Entry 4GPT (X-ray diffraction, 2.22 A resolution); this record covers chains A and B of the 3 polymer chains in the assembly.

Chain A:
Name: GTP-binding nuclear protein Ran
Organism: Homo sapiens
UniProtKB: P62826 (RAN_HUMAN); residue numbers follow UniProt; this construct covers 1-216
Sequence (216 residues; each row starts with the number of its first residue):
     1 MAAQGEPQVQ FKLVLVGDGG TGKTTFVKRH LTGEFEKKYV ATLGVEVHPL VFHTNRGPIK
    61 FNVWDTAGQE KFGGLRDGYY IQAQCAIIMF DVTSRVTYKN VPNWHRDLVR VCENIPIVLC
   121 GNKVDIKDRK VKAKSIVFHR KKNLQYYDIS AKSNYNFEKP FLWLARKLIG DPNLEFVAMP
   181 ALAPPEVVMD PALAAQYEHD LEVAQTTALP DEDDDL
Unresolved in the structure: 1-8
Swiss-Prot annotation at these positions:
  - region: K37 to V45 (Switch-I), G68 to Q84 (Switch-II), D211 to L216 (Interaction with RANBP1)
  - binding site (GTP): D18 to T25, E36 to T42, G68, N122 to D125, S150 to K152
  - site: Q69 (Essential for GTP hydrolysis)
  - modified residue: A2 (N-acetylalanine), T24 (Phosphothreonine), K37 (N6-acetyllysine), K60 (N6-acetyllysine), K71 (N6-acetyllysine), K99 (N6-acetyllysine), K134 (N6-acetyllysine), K159 (N6-acetyllysine)
  - cross-link (Glycyl lysine isopeptide (Lys-Gly)): K71 (interchain with G-Cter in SUMO2), K152 (interchain with G-Cter in SUMO2)
Bound ions: Mg2+: T24, T42 (together with GMP-PNP)
Small-molecule neighbours: GMP-PNP (GNP; phosphoaminophosphonic acid-guanylate ester): G17, D18, G19, G20, T21, G22, K23, T24, T25, F35, E36, K37, K38, Y39, V40, A41, T42, T66, A67, G68, Q69, N122, K123, D125, I126, S150, A151, K152

Chain B:
Name: Ran-specific GTPase-activating protein 1
Organism: Saccharomyces cerevisiae
UniProtKB: P41920 (YRB1_YEAST); residue numbers follow UniProt; this construct covers 62-201
Sequence (140 residues; each row starts with the number of its first residue):
    62 DIHFEPVVHL EKVDVKTAEE DEEVLYKVRA KLFRFDKDAK EWKERGTGDC KFLKNKKTNK
   122 VRILMRRDKT LKICANHIIA PEYTLKPNVG SDRSWVYACT ADIAEGEAEA FTFAIRFGSK
   182 ENADKFKEEF EKAQEINKKA
Unresolved in the structure: 62-77, 201
Construct notes: conflict A79 (Met in P41920), K98 (Ala in P41920)

How chain A and chain B interact:
Residue-residue contacts - 98 pairs, chain A then chain B:
  R29(A) with E105(B), salt bridge
  T32(A) with E105(B); R106(B); R128(B), hydrogen bond (backbone-side chain)
  G33(A) with E105(B); R106(B); R128(B)
  E34(A) with R95(B), salt bridge; K104(B), salt bridge; E105(B), hydrogen bond (backbone-backbone)
  K38(A) with E102(B), salt bridge
  L50(A) with K133(B)
  V51(A) with K133(B), hydrogen bond (backbone-side chain)
  F52(A) with K133(B)
  F157(A) with D129(B); K130(B); T131(B)
  E158(A) with K130(B)
  F176(A) with K130(B)
  A178(A) with R127(B); L132(B)
  M179(A) with T78(B); R127(B), hydrogen bond (backbone-side chain); L132(B); K133(B); I134(B), hydrogen bond (side chain-backbone)
  P180(A) with T78(B); I134(B)
  A181(A) with T78(B), hydrogen bond (backbone-backbone); A79(B); R123(B), hydrogen bond (backbone-side chain); L125(B), hydrophobic; R127(B); I134(B), hydrophobic; N137(B)
  L182(A) with R123(B), hydrogen bond (backbone-side chain); N137(B), hydrogen bond (backbone-side chain); I164(B)
  A183(A) with I164(B)
  P184(A) with R123(B); N137(B); H138(B); I139(B); I164(B), hydrophobic
  P185(A) with I139(B); A162(B), hydrophobic; I164(B)
  E186(A) with K121(B)
  V187(A) with T161(B); A162(B), hydrophobic
  V188(A) with E143(B)
  Y197(A) with T161(B); A171(B)
  D200(A) with K98(B), salt bridge
  L201(A) with V157(B), hydrophobic; T173(B)
  V203(A) with F96(B), hydrophobic; K101(B)
  A204(A) with F96(B), hydrophobic; W103(B), hydrogen bond (backbone-side chain); N149(B), hydrogen bond (backbone-side chain); T173(B)
  Q205(A) with K147(B); P148(B); N149(B), hydrogen bond (backbone-side chain); V150(B), hydrogen bond (backbone-backbone); V157(B)
  T206(A) with V150(B)
  T207(A) with F96(B); K101(B); W103(B), hydrogen bond (backbone-side chain); N149(B), hydrogen bond (backbone-side chain)
  A208(A) with W103(B); N149(B)
  L209(A) with W103(B), hydrophobic; N149(B), hydrogen bond (backbone-side chain); S155(B); A175(B), hydrophobic; R177(B)
  P210(A) with F94(B), hydrophobic; W103(B); R177(B), hydrogen bond (backbone-side chain)
  D211(A) with R177(B), hydrogen bond (backbone-side chain)
  E212(A) with G151(B); S152(B), hydrogen bond; R154(B), salt bridge; R177(B), salt bridge
  D214(A) with R154(B), hydrogen bond (backbone-side chain)
  D215(A) with R154(B); G179(B)
  L216(A) with R90(B); A91(B), hydrophobic; K92(B), hydrogen bond (backbone-side chain); T108(B); R154(B); R177(B), hydrogen bond (backbone-side chain); F178(B); G179(B)
Interface residues without a listed pair, chain A (43 interface residues in all): H30, L31, F35, V177, M189
Interface residues without a listed pair, chain B (53 interface residues in all): E80, Y158, A159, A169

In short:
Chain A and chain B form an interface of 43 and 53 residues respectively, with 22 hydrogen bonds and 7 salt
bridges. Polar contacts include R29(A)-E105(B), E34(A)-R95(B) and E34(A)-K104(B). Chain A binds GMP-PNP.
Curated annotation (UniProt) lists 23 GTP-binding residues on chain A.
Here chain A is GTP-binding nuclear protein Ran (Homo sapiens) and chain B is Ran-specific GTPase-activating
protein 1 (Saccharomyces cerevisiae). Entry 4GPT (Crystal structure of KPT251 in complex with CRM1-Ran-RanBP1)
was determined by X-ray diffraction.
